4KHU - chains A and T of the 3 polymer chains in the assembly; structure by X-ray diffraction, 2.05 A resolution.

== Chain A ==
Molecule: DNA polymerase
From: Enterobacteria phage RB69
Notes: EC 2.7.7.7
UniProt: Q38087 (DPOL_BPR69); residue numbers follow UniProt; this construct covers 1-903
Amino-acid sequence (903 residues; numbered 1 to 903; the number before each row is that of its first residue):
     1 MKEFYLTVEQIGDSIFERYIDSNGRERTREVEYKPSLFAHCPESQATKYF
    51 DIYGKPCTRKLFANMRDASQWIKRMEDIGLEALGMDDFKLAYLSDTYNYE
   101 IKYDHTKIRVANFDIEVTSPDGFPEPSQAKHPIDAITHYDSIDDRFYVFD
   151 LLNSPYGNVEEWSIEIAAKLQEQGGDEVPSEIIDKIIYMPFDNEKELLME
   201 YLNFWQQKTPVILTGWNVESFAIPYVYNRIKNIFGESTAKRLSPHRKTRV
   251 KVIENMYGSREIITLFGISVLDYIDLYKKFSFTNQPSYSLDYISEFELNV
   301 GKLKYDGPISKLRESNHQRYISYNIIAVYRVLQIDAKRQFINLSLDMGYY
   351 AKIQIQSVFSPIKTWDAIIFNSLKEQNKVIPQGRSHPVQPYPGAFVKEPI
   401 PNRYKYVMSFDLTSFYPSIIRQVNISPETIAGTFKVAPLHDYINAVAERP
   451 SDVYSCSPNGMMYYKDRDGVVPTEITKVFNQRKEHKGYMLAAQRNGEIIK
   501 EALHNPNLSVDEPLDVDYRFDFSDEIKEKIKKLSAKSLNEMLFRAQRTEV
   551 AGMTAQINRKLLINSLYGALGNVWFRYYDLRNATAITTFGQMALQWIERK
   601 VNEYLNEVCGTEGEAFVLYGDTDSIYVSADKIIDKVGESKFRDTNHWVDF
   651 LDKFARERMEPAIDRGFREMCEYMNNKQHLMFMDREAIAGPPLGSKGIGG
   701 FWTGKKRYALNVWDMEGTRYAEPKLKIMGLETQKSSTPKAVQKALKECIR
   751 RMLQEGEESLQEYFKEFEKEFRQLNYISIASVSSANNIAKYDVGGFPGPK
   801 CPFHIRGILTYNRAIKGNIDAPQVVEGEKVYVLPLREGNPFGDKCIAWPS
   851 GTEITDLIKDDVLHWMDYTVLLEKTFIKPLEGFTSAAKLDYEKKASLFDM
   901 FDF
Not modelled in the structure: 255-258, 903
Sequence notes: engineered mutation Ala222 (Asp in Q38087), Ala327 (Asp in Q38087), Phe415 (Leu in Q38087)
Bound ions: Na+ site 1 near Glu177 (its only coordinating residue here); Ca2+ site 1: Asp192, Glu196; Ca2+ site 2: Asp411, Leu412, Asp623 (together with dTTP); Na+ site 2: Asp411, Asp623 (together with dTTP); Ca2+ site 3: Asn505, Asn507, Lys531; Na+ site 3: Glu660, Asp684
Residues lining bound ligands: dTTP (TTP): Asp411, Leu412, Thr413, Ser414, Phe415, Tyr416, Pro417, Arg482, Lys486, Lys560, Asn564, Tyr567, Thr622, Asp623
Curated features (UniProtKB/Swiss-Prot):
  - region: Thr248 to Thr264 (Beta hairpin), Lys705 to Tyr708 (Binding of DNA in B-conformation), Leu897 to Phe903 (Interaction with the polymerase clamp)
  - binding site (Mg(2+)): Asp114, Glu116, Asp411, Leu412, Asp623
  - binding site (substrate): Ser414, Tyr416, Arg482, Lys560
  - site: Asp621 (Optimization of metal coordination by the polymerase active site), Lys706 (Optimization of metal coordination by the polymerase active site), Asp714 (Essential for viral replication)
From the paper describing this entry:
  - conformationally variable residues: Tyr391
  - binding site for the 18-nt DNA/RNA hybrid strand (chain T): Tyr391
  - mutagenesis - L415F (14-fold): increased catalytic activity on two consecutive ribonucleotides

== Chain T ==
Molecule: 18-nt DNA/RNA hybrid strand
Sequence (18 nucleotides; row label = number of the first residue in the row):
     1 ACAGGTAAGCAGTCCGCG

== How chain A and chain T interact ==
Contacting residue pairs (41; chain A residue first):
  Ser360(A) - DC2(T)  sugar contact
  Ser360(A) - DA3(T)  hydrogen bond to the phosphate
  Pro361(A) - DA3(T)  phosphate contact
  Ile362(A) - DC2(T)  phosphate contact
  Ile362(A) - DA3(T)  hydrogen bond to the phosphate
  Tyr391(A) - G4(T)  hydrogen bond to the sugar
  Tyr391(A) - DG5(T)  sugar contact
  Pro392(A) - DG5(T)  phosphate contact
  Pro392(A) - DT6(T)  phosphate contact
  Gly393(A) - DG5(T)  hydrogen bond to the phosphate
  Gly393(A) - DT6(T)  hydrogen bond to the phosphate
  Ala394(A) - DT6(T)  sugar contact
  Val396(A) - DA7(T)  phosphate contact
  Leu561(A) - DA3(T)  base contact
  Asn564(A) - DA3(T)  base contact
  Ser565(A) - DA3(T)  hydrogen bond to the base
  Tyr567(A) - G4(T)  hydrogen bond to the sugar
  Gly568(A) - DA3(T)  base contact
  Gly568(A) - G4(T)  sugar contact
  Ala569(A) - DA3(T)  sugar contact
  Asn572(A) - DC2(T)  hydrogen bond to the phosphate
  Asn572(A) - DA3(T)  hydrogen bond to the phosphate
  Asn572(A) - G4(T)  hydrogen bond to the phosphate
  Trp574(A) - DA1(T)  hydrogen bond to the sugar
  Trp574(A) - DC2(T)  sugar contact
  Lys705(A) - DA7(T)  salt bridge to the phosphate
  Lys705(A) - DA8(T)  sugar contact
  Lys706(A) - DG5(T)  base contact
  Lys706(A) - DT6(T)  base contact
  Lys706(A) - DA7(T)  sugar contact
  Arg707(A) - DA8(T)  phosphate contact
  Arg707(A) - DG9(T)  salt bridge to the phosphate
  Glu731(A) - DG9(T)  sugar contact
  Pro799(A) - DT13(T)  phosphate contact
  Lys800(A) - DG12(T)  phosphate contact
  Lys800(A) - DT13(T)  hydrogen bond to the phosphate
  Cys801(A) - DG12(T)  sugar contact
  Phe803(A) - DA11(T)  sugar contact
  Phe803(A) - DG12(T)  phosphate contact
  Lys844(A) - DG12(T)  salt bridge to the phosphate
  Lys874(A) - DA11(T)  salt bridge to the phosphate
Also at the interface, not in a pair above, chain A (31 interface residues in all): Phe359, Lys363, Gly571, Arg806, Lys878
Also at the interface, not in a pair above, chain T (13 interface residues in all): DC10

== Overview ==
31 residues of chain A and 13 residues of chain T are in contact; the contacts include 12 hydrogen bonds and 4
salt bridges. Polar contacts include Ser565(A)-DA3(T), Tyr391(A)-G4(T) and Tyr567(A)-G4(T). The paper reports
a binding site for the 18-nt DNA/RNA hybrid strand (chain T) at Tyr391(A); L415F of chain A increases
catalytic activity on two consecutive ribonucleotides.
Here chain A is DNA polymerase (Enterobacteria phage RB69) and chain T is an 18-nt DNA/RNA hybrid strand.
Entry 4KHU (Ternary complex of rb69 mutant L415F with a ribonucleotide at -1 position) was determined by X-ray
diffraction (same publication as 4KHQ, 4KHS, 4KHW, 4KHY, 4KI4 and 4KI6).
